Entry 9ML3 (electron microscopy, 2.90 A resolution); this record covers chains H and L of the 7 polymer chains in the assembly.

[Chain H]
Protein: B25M05 Fab Heavy Chain
Organism: Homo sapiens
Notes: antibody fragment or engineered binder
Amino-acid sequence (238 residues; numbered 1 to 225 plus 13 insertion-coded residues; the number before each row is that of its first residue; a row labelled like 82A-82C holds insertion residues (82A, then the next letters in order)):
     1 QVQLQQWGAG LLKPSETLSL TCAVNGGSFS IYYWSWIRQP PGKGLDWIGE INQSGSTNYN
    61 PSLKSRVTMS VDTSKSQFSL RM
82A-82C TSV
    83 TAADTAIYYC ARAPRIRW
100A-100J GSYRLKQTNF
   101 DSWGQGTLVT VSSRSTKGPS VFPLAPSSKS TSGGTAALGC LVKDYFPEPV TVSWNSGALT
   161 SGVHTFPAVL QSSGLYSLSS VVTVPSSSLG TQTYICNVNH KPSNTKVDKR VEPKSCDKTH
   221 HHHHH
Unresolved in the structure: 112-225

[Chain L]
Protein: B25M05 Fab Light Chain
Organism: Homo sapiens
Notes: antibody fragment or engineered binder
Amino-acid sequence (216 residues; numbered 1 to 212 plus 5 insertion-coded residues; 1 number in that range is skipped by the numbering (no residue carries it; nothing is unmodelled there); the number before each row is that of its first residue; a row labelled like 27A-27C holds insertion residues (27A, then the next letters in order)):
     1 QSALTQPAS
    11 VSGSPGQSIT ISCTGTS
27A-27C NDV
    28 GDYDYVSWYQ LHPGKAPKLL IFDVSRRPSG VSDRFSGSKS GDTASLTISG LQAEDEADYY
    88 CSSYTGSS
   95A T
    96 YVFGTGTKVS V
  106A L
   107 SQPKANPTVT LFPPSSEELQ ANKATLVCLI SDFYPGAVTV AWKADSSPVK AGVETTTPSK
   167 QSNNKYAASS YLSLTPEQWK SHRSYSCQVT HEGSTVEKTV APTECS
Unresolved in the structure: 107-212

[How chain H and chain L interact]
Residue-residue contacts (33):
  Ile37(H) - Phe98(L)  hydrophobic
  Gln39(H) - Leu38(L)
  Gln39(H) - Tyr87(L)  hydrogen bond
  Gly44(H) - Tyr87(L)
  Leu45(H) - Tyr87(L)  hydrophobic
  Leu45(H) - Phe98(L)
  Trp47(H) - Thr95A(L)
  Trp47(H) - Tyr96(L)  hydrophobic
  Glu50(H) - Tyr96(L)
  Tyr91(H) - Lys42(L)  hydrogen bond (side chain-backbone)
  Tyr91(H) - Pro44(L)
  Arg97(H) - Tyr91(L)
  Arg97(H) - Tyr96(L)
  Arg100D(H) - Tyr32(L)
  Leu100E(H) - Tyr32(L)  hydrogen bond (backbone-side chain)
  Leu100E(H) - Tyr91(L)  hydrophobic
  Lys100F(H) - Asp50(L)
  Gln100G(H) - Asp50(L)
  Thr100H(H) - Tyr32(L)
  Thr100H(H) - Tyr91(L)
  Thr100H(H) - Tyr96(L)  hydrogen bond (backbone-side chain)
  Asn100I(H) - Leu46(L)
  Asn100I(H) - Phe49(L)
  Phe100J(H) - Tyr36(L)  hydrogen bond (backbone-side chain)
  Phe100J(H) - Leu46(L)
  Phe100J(H) - Tyr96(L)  hydrophobic
  Phe100J(H) - Phe98(L)  hydrophobic
  Trp103(H) - Tyr36(L)
  Trp103(H) - Ala43(L)
  Trp103(H) - Pro44(L)
  Gly104(H) - Ala43(L)
  Gln105(H) - Lys42(L)
  Gln105(H) - Ala43(L)
Other interface residues (no listed pair), chain H (21 interface residues in all): Lys43, Asn58, Ala95
Other interface residues (no listed pair), chain L (19 interface residues in all): Ser34, Gly41, Ser95, Gly99, Thr100

[Summary]
21 residues of chain H and 19 residues of chain L are in contact, with 5 hydrogen bonds. Among the polar pairs
are Gln39(H)-Tyr87(L), Tyr91(H)-Lys42(L) and Leu100E(H)-Tyr32(L).
Here chain H is B25M05 Fab Heavy Chain and chain L is B25M05 Fab Light Chain, both from Homo sapiens. Entry
9ML3 (B25M05 Fab bound to HPV16 L1 pentamer) was determined by electron microscopy (same publication as 9ML1).
